5WSG - chains C and D of the 45 polymer chains in the assembly; structure by electron microscopy, 4.00 A resolution.

Chain C:
Molecule: Pre-mRNA-splicing factor SNU114
Organism: Saccharomyces cerevisiae (strain ATCC 204508 / S288c)
Reference sequence: P36048 (SN114_YEAST); numbering as in UniProt (aligned over 1-1008)
Sequence (1008 residues; each row starts with the number of its first residue):
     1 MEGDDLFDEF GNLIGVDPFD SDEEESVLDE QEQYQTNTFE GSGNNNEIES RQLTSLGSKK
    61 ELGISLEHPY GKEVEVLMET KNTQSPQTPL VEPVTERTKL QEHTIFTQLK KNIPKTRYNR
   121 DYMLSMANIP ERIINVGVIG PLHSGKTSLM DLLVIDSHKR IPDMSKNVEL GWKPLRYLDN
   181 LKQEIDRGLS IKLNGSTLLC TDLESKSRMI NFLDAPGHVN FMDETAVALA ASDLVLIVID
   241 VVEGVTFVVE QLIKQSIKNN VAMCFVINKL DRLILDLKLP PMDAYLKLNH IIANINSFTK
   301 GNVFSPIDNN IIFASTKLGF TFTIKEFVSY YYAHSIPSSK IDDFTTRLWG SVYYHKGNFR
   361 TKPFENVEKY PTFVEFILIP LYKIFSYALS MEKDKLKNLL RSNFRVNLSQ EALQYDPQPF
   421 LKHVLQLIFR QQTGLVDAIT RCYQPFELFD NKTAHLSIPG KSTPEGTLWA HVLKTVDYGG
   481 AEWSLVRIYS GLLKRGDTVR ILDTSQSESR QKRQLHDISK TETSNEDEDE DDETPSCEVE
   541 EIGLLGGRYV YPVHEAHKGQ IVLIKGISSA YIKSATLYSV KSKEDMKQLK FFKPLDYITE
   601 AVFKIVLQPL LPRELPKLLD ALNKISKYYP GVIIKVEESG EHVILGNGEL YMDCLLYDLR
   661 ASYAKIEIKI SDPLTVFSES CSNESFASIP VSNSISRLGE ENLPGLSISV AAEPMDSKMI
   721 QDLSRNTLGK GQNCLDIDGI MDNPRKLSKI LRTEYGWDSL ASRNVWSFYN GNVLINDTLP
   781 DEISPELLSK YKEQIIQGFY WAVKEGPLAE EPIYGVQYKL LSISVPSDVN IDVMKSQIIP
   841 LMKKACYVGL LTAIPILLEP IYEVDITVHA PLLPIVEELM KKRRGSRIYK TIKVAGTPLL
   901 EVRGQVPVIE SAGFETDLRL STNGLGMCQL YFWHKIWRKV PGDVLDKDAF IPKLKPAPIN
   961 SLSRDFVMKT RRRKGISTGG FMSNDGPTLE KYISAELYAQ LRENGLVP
Disordered / not traced: 1-66, 511-529, 684-695, 976-1008
Ion coordination: Mg2+: Thr147, Ser190 (together with GTP)
Residues lining bound ligands: GTP (guanosine-5'-triphosphate): Leu142, His143, Ser144, Gly145, Lys146, Thr147, Ser148, Arg176, Leu189, Ser190, Ala215, Pro216, Gly217, His218, Lys269, Asp271, Arg272, Ser315, Thr316, Lys317, Leu318
Swiss-Prot annotation at these positions:
  - region: Gly140 to Thr147 (G1), Gly188 to Lys192 (G2), Asp214 to Gly217 (G3), Asn268 to Asp271 (G4), Ser315 to Lys317 (G5)
  - binding site (GTP): Gly140 to Thr147, Asp214 to His218, Asn268 to Asp271
  - modified residue: Ser85 (Phosphoserine), Thr88 (Phosphothreonine)

Chain D:
Molecule: U5 snRNA
Organism: Saccharomyces cerevisiae S288c
Sequence (214 nucleotides; row label = number of the first residue in the row):
     1 AAGCAGCUUU ACAGAUCAAU GGCGGAGGGA GGUCAACAUC AAGAACUGUG GGCCUUUUAU
    61 UGCCUAUAGA ACUUAUAACG AACAUGGUUC UUGCCUUUUA CCAGAACCAU CCGGGUGUUG
   121 UCUCCAUAGA AACAGGUAAA GCUGUCCGUU ACUGUGGGCU UGCCAUAUUU UUUGGAACUU
   181 UUCUGCCCUU UUUCUCAAUG AGUAAGGAGG GCGU
Disordered / not traced: 1-27, 56-59, 128-162, 184-214

Chain C / chain D interface:
Pairs across the interface (24; chain C residue first):
  Arg97(C) with G43(D), hydrogen bond to the base
  Lys99(C) with A42(D), hydrogen bond to the phosphate; G43(D), salt bridge to the phosphate; A44(D), phosphate contact
  Leu100(C) with A44(D), hydrogen bond to the phosphate
  Gln101(C) with A44(D), hydrogen bond to the phosphate; A75(D), hydrogen bond to the base; A77(D), hydrogen bond to the base
  Ile105(C) with A44(D), base contact
  Phe106(C) with A44(D), sugar contact
  Thr107(C) with A45(D), phosphate contact
  Gln108(C) with G43(D), base contact; A45(D), phosphate contact
  Leu109(C) with G43(D), base contact
  Asn112(C) with C46(D), base contact
  Lys115(C) with A68(D), salt bridge to the phosphate
  Arg160(C) with A70(D), hydrogen bond to the base; A71(D), salt bridge to the phosphate
  Ser165(C) with A75(D), hydrogen bond to the phosphate
  Lys166(C) with C72(D), phosphate contact; U73(D), phosphate contact
  Lys173(C) with A75(D), sugar contact; U76(D), salt bridge to the phosphate
  Arg176(C) with U76(D), salt bridge to the phosphate
Other interface residues (no listed pair), chain C (25 interface residues in all): Thr98, Lys110, Lys111, Pro162, Asp163, Asn167, Ile185, Asp186, Ser335
Other interface residues (no listed pair), chain D (18 interface residues in all): U47, U65, U67, U74, C164

Summary:
25 residues of chain C face 18 of chain D across their interface, with 8 hydrogen bonds and 5 salt bridges.
Among the polar pairs are Arg97(C)-G43(D), Gln101(C)-A75(D) and Gln101(C)-A77(D). Ligands of chain C: GTP.
Curated annotation (UniProt) lists 17 GTP-binding residues on chain C.
Here chain C is Pre-mRNA-splicing factor SNU114 (Saccharomyces cerevisiae (strain ATCC 204508 / S288c)) and
chain D is U5 snRNA (Saccharomyces cerevisiae S288c). Entry 5WSG (Cryo-EM structure of the Catalytic Step II
spliceosome (C* complex) at 4.0 angstrom resolution) was determined by electron microscopy.
